8TWB - chains 4 and 3 of the 10 polymer chains in the assembly; structure by electron microscopy, 3.20 A resolution.

Chain 4:
Protein: Replication factor C subunit 4
Organism: Saccharomyces cerevisiae
UniProt: P40339 (RFC4_YEAST); numbering as in UniProt (aligned over 4-322)
Sequence (319 residues; row label = number of the first residue in the row):
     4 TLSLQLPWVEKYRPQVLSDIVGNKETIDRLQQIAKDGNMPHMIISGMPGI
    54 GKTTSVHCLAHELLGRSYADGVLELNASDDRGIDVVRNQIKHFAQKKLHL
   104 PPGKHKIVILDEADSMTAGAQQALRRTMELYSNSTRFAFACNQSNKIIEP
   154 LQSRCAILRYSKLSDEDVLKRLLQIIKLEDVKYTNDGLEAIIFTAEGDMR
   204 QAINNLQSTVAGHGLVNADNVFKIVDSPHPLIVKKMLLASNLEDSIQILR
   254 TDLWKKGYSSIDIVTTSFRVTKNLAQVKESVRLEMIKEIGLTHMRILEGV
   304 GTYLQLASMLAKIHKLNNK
Ion coordination: Mg2+: Thr56 (together with ATP-gamma-S)
Residues lining bound ligands: ATP-gamma-S (AGS; phosphothiophosphoric acid-adenylate ester): Trp11, Val12, Tyr15, Arg16, Pro17, Asp22, Ile23, Val24, Gly25, Met50, Pro51, Gly52, Ile53, Gly54, Lys55, Thr56, Thr57, Glu115, Asn145, Leu166, Arg174, Met202, Arg203, Ile206
Swiss-Prot annotation at these positions:
  - binding site (ATP): Val12, Val24, Gly49 to Thr57, Asn145, Arg203

Chain 3:
Protein: Replication factor C subunit 3
Organism: Saccharomyces cerevisiae
UniProt: P38629 (RFC3_YEAST); residue numbers follow UniProt; this construct covers 9-335
Sequence (327 residues; each row starts with the number of its first residue):
     9 SKENLPWVEKYRPETLDEVYGQNEVITTVRKFVDEGKLPHLLFYGPPGTG
    59 KTSTIVALAREIYGKNYSNMVLELNASDDRGIDVVRNQIKDFASTRQIFS
   109 KGFKLIILDEADAMTNAAQNALRRVIERYTKNTRFCVLANYAHKLTPALL
   159 SRCTRFRFQPLPQEAIERRIANVLVHEKLKLSPNAEKALIELSNGDMRRV
   209 LNVLQSCKATLDNPDEDEISDDVIYECCGAPRPSDLKAVLKSILEDDWGT
   259 AHYTLNKVRSAKGLALIDLIEGIVKILEDYELQNEETRVHLLTKLADIEY
   309 SISKGGNDQIQGSAVIGAIKASFENET
Ion coordination: Mg2+: Thr60 (together with ATP-gamma-S)
Residues lining bound ligands:
  - ATP-gamma-S (AGS; phosphothiophosphoric acid-adenylate ester), molecule 1: Val16, Tyr19, Arg20, Pro21, Glu26, Val27, Tyr28, Pro54, Pro55, Gly56, Thr57, Gly58, Lys59, Thr60, Ser61, Asn148, Leu169, Arg177, Met205, Arg206, Leu209
  - ATP-gamma-S (AGS), molecule 2: Arg131, Glu135, Ala156, Arg160
Swiss-Prot annotation at these positions:
  - binding site (ATP): Val16 to Tyr19, Arg20, Tyr28, Gly53 to Ser61, Asn148, Arg206

Interface between chain 4 and chain 3:
Pairs across the interface - 101 pairs, chain 4 then chain 3:
  Thr4(4) - Val41(3)
  Leu5(4) - Lys109(3)
  Leu5(4) - Gly110(3)
  Leu7(4) - Gly44(3)
  Leu7(4) - Phe111(3)  hydrophobic
  Leu7(4) - Lys139(3)
  Leu7(4) - Arg142(3)
  Gln8(4) - Glu43(3)
  Gln8(4) - Lys45(3)
  Gln8(4) - Arg142(3)
  Leu9(4) - Lys139(3)
  Pro10(4) - Thr138(3)
  Pro10(4) - Arg142(3)
  Glu13(4) - Glu135(3)
  Glu13(4) - Thr138(3)
  Arg16(4) - Glu135(3)  salt bridge
  Pro51(4) - Ala156(3)  hydrophobic
  Thr56(4) - Arg132(3)
  His60(4) - Arg132(3)
  Glu77(4) - Arg132(3)  salt bridge
  Asn79(4) - Arg132(3)
  Ala80(4) - Asn128(3)
  Ala80(4) - Ala129(3)
  Ser81(4) - Arg94(3)
  Ser81(4) - Lys98(3)  hydrogen bond
  Ser81(4) - Ala129(3)
  Ser81(4) - Val133(3)
  Asp82(4) - Lys98(3)  salt bridge
  Asp83(4) - Arg94(3)  salt bridge
  Asp114(4) - Arg132(3)  salt bridge
  Glu115(4) - Arg131(3)  salt bridge
  Glu115(4) - Arg132(3)
  Asp117(4) - Arg131(3)  salt bridge
  Ser118(4) - Asn128(3)  hydrogen bond
  Asn145(4) - Arg131(3)  hydrogen bond
  Asp201(4) - Ser159(3)
  Arg203(4) - Ser159(3)  hydrogen bond
  Arg203(4) - Arg160(3)
  Gln204(4) - Ser159(3)
  Asn207(4) - Ser159(3)
  Asn207(4) - Arg160(3)
  Gln210(4) - Lys45(3)
  Ser211(4) - Phe40(3)
  Ser211(4) - Thr162(3)
  Ala214(4) - Lys39(3)
  Ala214(4) - Phe40(3)  hydrophobic
  Ala214(4) - Glu43(3)
  Ala214(4) - Lys45(3)
  Gly215(4) - Thr36(3)
  Gly215(4) - Lys39(3)  hydrogen bond (backbone-side chain)
  Gly215(4) - Phe40(3)
  His216(4) - Lys39(3)
  Ile227(4) - Thr36(3)
  Asp229(4) - Arg165(3)
  Asn244(4) - Glu293(3)
  Leu245(4) - Glu293(3)  hydrogen bond (backbone-side chain)
  Leu245(4) - Arg296(3)
  Glu246(4) - Arg296(3)  salt bridge
  Ile249(4) - Arg296(3)
  Arg253(4) - Lys283(3)
  Arg253(4) - Glu286(3)  salt bridge
  Lys258(4) - Pro168(3)
  Lys259(4) - Arg165(3)  hydrogen bond (backbone-side chain)
  Lys259(4) - Gln167(3)
  Lys259(4) - Pro168(3)
  Gly260(4) - Pro54(3)
  Gly260(4) - Pro168(3)
  Tyr261(4) - Arg163(3)  hydrogen bond
  Tyr261(4) - Arg165(3)
  Ser262(4) - Tyr52(3)  hydrogen bond (backbone-side chain)
  Ser262(4) - Asn148(3)
  Ser262(4) - Tyr149(3)
  Ile264(4) - Tyr149(3)  hydrophobic
  Ile264(4) - His151(3)
  Asp265(4) - Tyr52(3)  hydrogen bond
  Asp265(4) - Tyr149(3)
  Asp265(4) - Ala150(3)  hydrogen bond (side chain-backbone)
  Asp265(4) - His151(3)
  Arg298(4) - Ala304(3)
  Arg298(4) - Asp305(3)  salt bridge
  Arg298(4) - Tyr308(3)
  Glu301(4) - Tyr308(3)  hydrogen bond
  Val303(4) - Tyr308(3)  hydrophobic
  Val303(4) - Ser311(3)
  Thr305(4) - Glu307(3)  hydrogen bond
  Tyr306(4) - Glu286(3)  hydrogen bond
  Leu307(4) - Val282(3)  hydrophobic
  Leu307(4) - Leu300(3)  hydrophobic
  Leu307(4) - Leu303(3)
  Leu307(4) - Ala304(3)
  Leu307(4) - Glu307(3)
  Gln308(4) - Ala304(3)  hydrogen bond (side chain-backbone)
  Gln308(4) - Glu307(3)  hydrogen bond
  Ala310(4) - Leu300(3)
  Ser311(4) - Leu300(3)
  Ser311(4) - Thr301(3)
  Ser311(4) - Ala304(3)
  Ala314(4) - Val297(3)
  Lys315(4) - Thr301(3)
  Lys318(4) - His298(3)
  Asn321(4) - Glu293(3)  hydrogen bond
Interface residues without a listed pair, chain 4 (65 interface residues in all): Ser6, Trp11, Arg84, Gly217, Lys226, Thr268, His317
Interface residues without a listed pair, chain 3 (59 interface residues in all): Glu32, Leu46, Ile70, Asp91, Leu158, Cys161, Phe164, Phe166, Ile278

Summary:
The interface between chain 4 and chain 3 involves 65 residues on one side and 59 on the other; the contacts
include 17 hydrogen bonds and 10 salt bridges. Polar pairs include Arg16(4)-Glu135(3), Glu77(4)-Arg132(3) and
Asp82(4)-Lys98(3).
Chain 4 is Replication factor C subunit 4 and chain 3 is Replication factor C subunit 3, both from
Saccharomyces cerevisiae; the structure, Cryo-EM structure of S. cerevisiae Ctf18-RFC-PCNA-DNA complex, was
determined by electron microscopy together with 9B8R, 8TW7, 8TW8, 8TW9 and 8TWA from the same study.
